PDB entry 5HZD | X-ray diffraction, 1.60 A resolution | chain A

# Chain A
Molecule: 3' terminal uridylyl transferase
Organism: Trypanosoma brucei
UniProt: Q8WQX5 (Q8WQX5_9TRYP); residues 189-699 here = UniProt positions 189-699
Sequence (512 residues; numbered 188 to 699; the number before each row is that of its first residue):
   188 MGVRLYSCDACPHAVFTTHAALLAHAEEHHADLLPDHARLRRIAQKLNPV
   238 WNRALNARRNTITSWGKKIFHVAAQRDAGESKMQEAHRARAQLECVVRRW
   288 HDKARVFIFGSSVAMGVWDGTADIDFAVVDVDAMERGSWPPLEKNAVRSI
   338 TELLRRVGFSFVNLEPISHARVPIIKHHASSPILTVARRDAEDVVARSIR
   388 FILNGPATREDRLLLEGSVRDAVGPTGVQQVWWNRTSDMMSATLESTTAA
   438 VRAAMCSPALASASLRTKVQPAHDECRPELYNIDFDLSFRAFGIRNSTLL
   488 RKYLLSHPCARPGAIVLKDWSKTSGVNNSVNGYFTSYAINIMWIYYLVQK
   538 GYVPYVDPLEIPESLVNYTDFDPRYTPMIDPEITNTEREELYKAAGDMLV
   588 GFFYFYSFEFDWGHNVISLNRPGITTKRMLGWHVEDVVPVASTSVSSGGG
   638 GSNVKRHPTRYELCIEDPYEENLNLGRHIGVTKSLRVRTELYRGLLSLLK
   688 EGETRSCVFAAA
Not modelled in the structure: 188-189, 370-379, 625-642, 689-693, 699
Sequence notes: initiating methionine (188)
Metal / ion sites: Zn2+: Cys195, Cys198, His212, His217
From the paper describing this entry:
  - mutagenesis - R228A, R228A/H601D, H601D: unchanged catalytic activity
  - mutagenesis - C195A/C198A: decreased stability
  - Zn2+ coordination: Cys195, Cys198

# In short
Cys195, Cys198, His212 and His217 coordinate Zn2+. From the paper: C195A/C198A reduce stability; Zn2+
coordination by Cys195 and Cys198; 4 substitutions were tested in all.
Chain A is 3' terminal uridylyl transferase (Trypanosoma brucei); the structure, RNA Editing TUTase 1 from
Trypanosoma brucei, was determined by X-ray diffraction, deposited together with 5I49, 5IDO and 5KAL.
